7PEX - chains c and I of the 11 polymer chains in the assembly; structure by electron microscopy, 5.10 A resolution (low resolution: residue-level contacts below are approximate; hydrogen-bond / salt-bridge calls are withheld).

== Chain c ==
Molecule: Histone H2A type 1-B/E
From: Homo sapiens
Reference sequence: P04908 (H2A1B_HUMAN); residues 0-129 here correspond to UniProt positions 1-130 (UniProt number = residue number + 1)
Chain sequence (147 residues; row label = number of the first residue in the row; numbers below 1 keep their minus sign (His-17 is residue -17)):
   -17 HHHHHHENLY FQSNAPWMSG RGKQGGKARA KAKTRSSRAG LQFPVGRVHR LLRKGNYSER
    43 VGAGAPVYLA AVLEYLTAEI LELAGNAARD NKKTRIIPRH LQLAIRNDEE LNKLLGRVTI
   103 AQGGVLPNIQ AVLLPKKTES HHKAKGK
Unresolved in the structure: -17 to 9, 119-129
Differences from the reference sequence: expression tag (-17 to -1)
Curated features (UniProtKB/Swiss-Prot):
  - modified residue: Ser1 (N-acetylserine), Arg3 (Citrulline), Lys5 (N6-(2-hydroxyisobutyryl)lysine), Lys9 (N6-(2-hydroxyisobutyryl)lysine), Lys13 (N6-(beta-hydroxybutyryl)lysine), Lys36 (N6-(2-hydroxyisobutyryl)lysine), Lys74 (N6-(2-hydroxyisobutyryl)lysine), Lys75 (N6-(2-hydroxyisobutyryl)lysine), Lys95 (N6-(2-hydroxyisobutyryl)lysine), Gln104 (N5-methylglutamine), Lys118 (N6-(2-hydroxyisobutyryl)lysine), Lys119 (N6-crotonyllysine), Thr120 (Phosphothreonine), Lys125 (N6-crotonyllysine)
  - cross-link (Glycyl lysine isopeptide (Lys-Gly)): Lys13 (interchain with G-Cter in ubiquitin), Lys15 (interchain with G-Cter in ubiquitin), Lys119 (interchain with G-Cter in ubiquitin)

== Chain I ==
Molecule: 177-nt DNA strand
From: synthetic construct
Sequence (177 nucleotides; numbered 175 to 351; the number before each row is that of its first residue):
   175 GAGCATCCGG ATCCCCTGGA GAATCCCGGT GCCGAGGCCG CTCAATTGGT CGTAGACAGC
   235 TCTAGCACCG CTTAAACGCA CGTACGCGCT GTCCCCCGCG TTTTAACCGC CAAGGGGATT
   295 ACTCCCTAGT CTCCAGGCAC GTGTCACATA TATACATCCT GTTCCAGTGC CGGACCC

== Chain c / chain I interface ==
Residue-residue contacts (17; chain c residue first):
  Arg11(c) - DT221(I)
  Ala12(c) - DG222(I)
  Lys15(c) - DT220(I)
  Lys15(c) - DT221(I)
  Thr16(c) - DT220(I)
  Arg17(c) - DT220(I)
  Arg20(c) - DT220(I)
  Arg20(c) - DT221(I)
  Gly28(c) - DA219(I)
  Gly28(c) - DT220(I)
  Arg29(c) - DA219(I)
  Arg32(c) - DA218(I)
  Arg32(c) - DA219(I)
  Arg42(c) - DA228(I)
  Arg42(c) - DG229(I)
  Arg77(c) - DA209(I)
  Arg77(c) - DG210(I)
Interface residues without a listed pair, chain c (12 interface residues in all): Ser18

== Overview ==
12 residues of chain c and 9 residues of chain I are in contact.
Chain c is Histone H2A type 1-B/E (Homo sapiens) and chain I is a 177-nt DNA strand (synthetic construct); the
structure, Nucleosome 2 of the 4x177 nucleosome array containing H1, was determined by electron microscopy
(same publication as 7PET, 7PEU, 7PEV, 7PEW, 7PEY, 7PEZ and 16 further entries).
